Entry 8RCF (electron microscopy, 3.40 A resolution); this record covers chains F and J of the 10 polymer chains in the assembly.

# Chain F
Protein: DNA repair protein RAD51 homolog 1
From: Homo sapiens
Reference sequence: Q06609 (RAD51_HUMAN); numbering as in UniProt (aligned over 1-339)
Chain sequence (339 residues; numbered 1 to 339; the number before each row is that of its first residue):
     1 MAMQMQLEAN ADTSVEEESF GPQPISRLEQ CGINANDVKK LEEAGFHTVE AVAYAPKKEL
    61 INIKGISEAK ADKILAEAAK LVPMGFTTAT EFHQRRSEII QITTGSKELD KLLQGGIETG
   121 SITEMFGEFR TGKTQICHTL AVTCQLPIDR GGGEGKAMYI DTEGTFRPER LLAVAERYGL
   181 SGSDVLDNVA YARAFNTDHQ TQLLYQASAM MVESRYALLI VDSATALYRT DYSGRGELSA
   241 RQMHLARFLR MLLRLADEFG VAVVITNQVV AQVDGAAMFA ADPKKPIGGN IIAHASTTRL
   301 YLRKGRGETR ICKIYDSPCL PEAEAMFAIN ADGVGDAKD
Disordered / not traced: 1-20, 275-282
Bound ions: Ca2+ site 1: Thr134 (together with ATP); Ca2+ site 2: Ala293, His294, Ser296, Asp316 (together with ATP)
Residues lining bound ligands:
  - ATP (adenosine-5'-triphosphate), molecule 1: Glu128, Phe129, Arg130, Thr131, Gly132, Lys133, Thr134, Gln135, Glu163, Arg170, Arg310, Ile329, Asn330, Ala331
  - ATP, molecule 2: Ala293, His294, Ser296, Tyr315, Asp316, Ser317, Pro318, Cys319, Leu320, Pro321, Glu322

# Chain J
Molecule: 23-nt DNA strand
Sequence (23 nucleotides; numbered 1 to 23; the number before each row is that of its first residue):
     1 CACCACCACC ACCACCACCA CCA

# How chain F and chain J interact
Residue-residue contacts (8; chain F residue first):
  Arg235(F) with DA17(J), base contact; DC18(J), hydrogen bond to the phosphate
  Gly236(F) with DC18(J), base contact; DC19(J), sugar contact
  Ser239(F) with DC19(J), base contact
  Val273(F) with DA14(J), base contact; DC15(J), base contact
  Asp274(F) with DA14(J), hydrogen bond to the base

# Overview
Chain F and chain J each contribute 5 residues to their interface; the contacts include 2 hydrogen bonds.
Polar contacts include Asp274(F)-DA14(J) and Arg235(F)-DC18(J). Bound to chain F: ATP. The Ca2+ site 2 is
built by Ala293(F), His294(F), Ser296(F) and Asp316(F).
Here chain F is DNA repair protein RAD51 homolog 1 (Homo sapiens) and chain J is a 23-nt DNA strand. Entry
8RCF (RAD51 nucleoprotein filament on double-stranded abasic DNA) was determined by electron microscopy (same
publication as 8RCD).
